Entry 8YIL (electron microscopy, 2.58 A resolution); this record covers chains N and R of the 20 polymer chains in the assembly.

[Chain N]
Molecule: Cytochrome b
From: Saccharomyces cerevisiae
Reference sequence: A0A0G3F5W7 (A0A0G3F5W7_YEASX); residue numbers follow UniProt; this construct covers 1-385
Amino-acid sequence (385 residues; numbered 1 to 385; the number before each row is that of its first residue):
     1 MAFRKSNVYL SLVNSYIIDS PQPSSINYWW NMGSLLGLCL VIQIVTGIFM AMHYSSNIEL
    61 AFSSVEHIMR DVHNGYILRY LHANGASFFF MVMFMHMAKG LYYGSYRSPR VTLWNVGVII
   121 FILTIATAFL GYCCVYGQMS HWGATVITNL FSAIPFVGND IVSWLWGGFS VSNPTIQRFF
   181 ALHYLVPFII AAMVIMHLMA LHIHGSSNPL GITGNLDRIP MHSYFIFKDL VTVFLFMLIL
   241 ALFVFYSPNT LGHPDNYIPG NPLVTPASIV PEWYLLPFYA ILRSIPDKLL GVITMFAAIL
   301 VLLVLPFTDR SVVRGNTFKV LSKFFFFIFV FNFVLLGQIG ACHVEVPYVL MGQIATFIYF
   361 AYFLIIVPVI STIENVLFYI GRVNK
Ion coordination: heme Fe site 1: His82, His183; heme Fe site 2: His96, His197
Small-molecule neighbours:
  - phosphatidic acid (6PH; (1R)-2-(phosphonooxy)-1-[(tridecanoyloxy)methyl]ethyl pentadecanoate): Ile42, Ile77, Leu81, Met237, Leu240, Ala241, Phe245
  - metyltetraprole (86T): Ile125, Ala128, Phe129, Tyr132, Met139, Gly143, Val146, Ile147, Ile269, Val270, Pro271, Glu272, Tyr274, Leu275, Tyr279, Met295, Phe296
  - 3-sn-phosphatidylethanolamine (8PE; (2R)-3-{[(S)-(2-aminoethoxy)(hydroxy)phosphoryl]oxy}-2-(tetradecanoyloxy)propyl octadecanoate): Trp29, Phe94, Met95, Met97, Ala98, Lys99, Tyr102, Tyr103, Phe278, Leu302, Thr317, Phe326, Phe327, Phe329, Val330, Phe331, Phe333, Val334, Tyr359
  - 3-sn-phosphatidylethanolamine (9PE; (1R)-2-{[(S)-(2-aminoethoxy)(hydroxy)phosphoryl]oxy}-1-[(heptanoyloxy)methyl]ethyl octadecanoate), molecule 1: Phe3, Ser6, Asn7, Tyr9, Leu10, Leu12, Val13
  - 3-sn-phosphatidylethanolamine (9PE), molecule 2: Thr112, Asn115, Val116, Ile119, Met193, Ile195, Met196, Ile203
  - cardiolipin (CN3; (2R,5S,11R,14R)-5,8,11-trihydroxy-2-(nonanoyloxy)-5,11-dioxido-16-oxo-14-[(propanoyloxy)methyl]-4,6,10,12,15-pentaoxa-5,11-diphosphanonadec-1-yl undecanoate): Asn27, Tyr28, Trp29, Met32, Leu35, Phe88, Met95, Val231, Thr232, Leu235, Phe236, Ile239
  - cardiolipin (CN5; (5S,11R)-5,8,11-trihydroxy-5,11-dioxido-17-oxo-4,6,10,12,16-pentaoxa-5,11-diphosphaoctadec-1-yl pentadecanoate): Leu12, Tyr16, Ile195, Leu198, Met199
  - heme (HEM), molecule 1: Trp30, Gly33, Ser34, Leu36, Gly37, Phe89, Met93, His96, Met97, Lys99, Ser105, Leu113, Trp114, Gly117, Val118, Ile120, Phe121, Val194, His197, Leu198, Leu201, Gly205, Ser206, Ser207
  - heme (HEM), molecule 2: Leu40, Gln43, Ile44, Gly47, Ile48, Met50, Ala51, Tyr54, Val65, Arg79, His82, Ala83, Ala86, Phe89, Thr127, Ala128, Gly131, Tyr132, Val135, Phe180, His183, Tyr184, Pro187, Tyr274
  - UQ6 (5-(3,7,11,15,19,23-hexamethyl-tetracosa-2,6,10,14,18,22-hexaenyl)-2,3-dimethoxy-6-methyl-benzene-1,4-diol), molecule 1: Tyr16, Ile17, Ser20, Gln22, Ser34, Gly37, Leu40, Val41, Ile44, Val45, Ile48, Phe49, Met52, Ala191, Val194, Leu198, Leu201, His202, Ser206, Met221
  - UQ6, molecule 2: Trp164, Leu182, Leu185, Ile189

[Chain R]
Molecule: Cytochrome b-c1 complex subunit 7
From: Saccharomyces cerevisiae
Reference sequence: A0A6A5Q2H4 (A0A6A5Q2H4_YEASX); residues 2-127 here = UniProt positions 2-127
Amino-acid sequence (126 residues; numbered 2 to 127; the number before each row is that of its first residue):
     2 PQSFTSIARI GDYILKSPVL SKLCVPVANQ FINLAGYKKL GLKFDDLIAE ENPIMQTALR
    62 RLPEDESYAR AYRIIRAHQT ELTHHLLPRN EWIKAQEDVP YLLPYILEAE AAAKEKDELD
   122 NIEVSK

[Interface between chain N and chain R]
Residue-residue contacts (54):
  Ser24(N) - Leu83(R)
  Ser25(N) - His79(R)
  Arg107(N) - Pro2(R)
  Asn208(N) - His79(R)  hydrogen bond
  Pro209(N) - Glu82(R)
  Leu210(N) - Leu41(R)  hydrophobic
  Leu210(N) - Ala78(R)
  Leu210(N) - His79(R)
  Leu210(N) - Glu82(R)
  Ile212(N) - Asp47(R)
  Ile212(N) - Leu48(R)  hydrophobic
  Thr213(N) - Glu51(R)
  Thr213(N) - His79(R)
  Leu216(N) - Ala72(R)  hydrophobic
  Leu216(N) - Ile75(R)  hydrophobic
  Leu216(N) - Ile76(R)
  Asp309(N) - Pro2(R)
  Arg310(N) - Pro2(R)
  Arg310(N) - Gln3(R)
  Ser311(N) - Pro2(R)
  Val312(N) - Phe5(R)  hydrophobic
  Val312(N) - Ala50(R)
  Val313(N) - Phe45(R)  hydrophobic
  Val313(N) - Leu48(R)
  Arg314(N) - Glu52(R)  salt bridge
  Phe318(N) - Ala36(R)
  Phe318(N) - Tyr38(R)  hydrophobic
  Phe318(N) - Leu48(R)  hydrophobic
  Val320(N) - Phe32(R)
  Val320(N) - Leu35(R)
  Thr372(N) - Gln3(R)
  Glu374(N) - Phe32(R)
  Asn375(N) - Gln3(R)
  Asn375(N) - Ile8(R)
  Leu377(N) - Ala29(R)
  Phe378(N) - Phe32(R)  hydrophobic
  Phe378(N) - Ile33(R)  hydrophobic
  Phe378(N) - Tyr38(R)  hydrophobic
  Phe378(N) - Phe45(R)  hydrophobic
  Tyr379(N) - Ile8(R)  hydrophobic
  Tyr379(N) - Ala9(R)
  Tyr379(N) - Gly12(R)
  Tyr379(N) - Asp13(R)  hydrogen bond
  Ile380(N) - Gly12(R)
  Ile380(N) - Cys25(R)  hydrophobic
  Ile380(N) - Ala29(R)  hydrophobic
  Gly381(N) - Ala29(R)
  Gly381(N) - Asn30(R)
  Arg382(N) - Phe45(R)
  Arg382(N) - Asp46(R)  salt bridge
  Arg382(N) - Asp99(R)
  Arg382(N) - Pro101(R)
  Lys385(N) - Leu16(R)
  Lys385(N) - Lys17(R)
Interface residues without a listed pair, chain N (34 interface residues in all): Ser108, Pro109, Gly214, Thr317, Leu321, Val376, Val383
Interface residues without a listed pair, chain R (40 interface residues in all): Ile11, Ile15, Val26, Gly37, Ile49, Leu104

[Summary]
Chain N and chain R form an interface of 34 and 40 residues respectively, with 2 hydrogen bonds and 2 salt
bridges. Polar contacts include Arg314(N)-Glu52(R), Arg382(N)-Asp46(R) and Asn208(N)-His79(R).
Here chain N is Cytochrome b and chain R is Cytochrome b-c1 complex subunit 7, both from Saccharomyces
cerevisiae. Entry 8YIL (Cryo-EM structure of Saccharomyces cerevisiae bc1 complex in YF24228-bound state) was
determined by electron microscopy.
